Entry 5EAY (X-ray diffraction, 1.55 A resolution); this record covers chains A and C of the 8 polymer chains in the assembly.

== Chain A (and C) ==
Molecule: Replication protein A 70 kDa DNA-binding subunit
Source organism: Homo sapiens
Notes: chain C of this document is another copy of the same molecule, construct and numbering; everything in this record applies to it too
Reference sequence: P27694 (RFA1_HUMAN); numbering as in UniProt (aligned over 3-120)
Chain sequence (118 residues; each row starts with the number of its first residue):
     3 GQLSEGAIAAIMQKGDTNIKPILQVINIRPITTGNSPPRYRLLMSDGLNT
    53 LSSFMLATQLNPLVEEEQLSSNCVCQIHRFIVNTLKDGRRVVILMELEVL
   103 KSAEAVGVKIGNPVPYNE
Unresolved in the structure: 35-37 (chain C: 3-4, 35-38)
UniProt features mapped onto this chain:
  - cross-link (Glycyl lysine isopeptide (Lys-Gly)): K22 (interchain with G-Cter in ubiquitin), K88 (interchain with G-Cter in ubiquitin)
  - mutagenesis: R41 (R41E: Loss of HELB-binding; when associated with E-43), R43 (R43E: Loss of HELB-binding; when associated with E-41)

== Interface between chain A and chain C ==
Residue-residue contacts - 17 pairs, chain A then chain C:
  N29(A) with N119(C)
  I30(A) with N119(C), hydrogen bond (backbone-side chain)
  P32(A) with V116(C), hydrophobic
  S38(A) with N114(C), hydrogen bond (backbone-side chain)
  P39(A) with N114(C)
  Y42(A) with V116(C); P117(C)
  V66(A) with P117(C)
  E67(A) with L45(C); K111(C), salt bridge; P115(C)
  E68(A) with N29(C), hydrogen bond; R31(C), salt bridge; L45(C)
  E69(A) with L53(C); S54(C), hydrogen bond
  E106(A) with R91(C), salt bridge
Also at the interface, not in a pair above, chain A (14 interface residues in all): R31, T34, P40
Also at the interface, not in a pair above, chain C (13 interface residues in all): T52

== Summary ==
14 residues of chain A and 13 residues of chain C are in contact; the contacts include 4 hydrogen bonds and 3
salt bridges. Polar pairs include E67(A)-K111(C), E68(A)-R31(C) and E106(A)-R91(C). UniProt lists 2
mutagenesis sites on chain A.
Chain A and chain C are both Replication protein A 70 kDa DNA-binding subunit (Homo sapiens); the structure,
Crystal structure of a Dna2 peptide in complex with Rpa 70N, was determined by X-ray diffraction (same
publication as 5EAN, 5EAW and 5EAX).
